Entry 4D7J (X-ray diffraction, 1.55 A resolution); this record covers chain A.

[Chain A]
Protein: Nitric oxide synthase oxygenase
Organism: Bacillus subtilis SUBSP. subtilis STR. 168
Notes: EC 1.14.13.165
Reference sequence: O34453 (NOSO_BACSU); numbering as in UniProt (aligned over 1-363)
Chain sequence (363 residues; each row starts with the number of its first residue):
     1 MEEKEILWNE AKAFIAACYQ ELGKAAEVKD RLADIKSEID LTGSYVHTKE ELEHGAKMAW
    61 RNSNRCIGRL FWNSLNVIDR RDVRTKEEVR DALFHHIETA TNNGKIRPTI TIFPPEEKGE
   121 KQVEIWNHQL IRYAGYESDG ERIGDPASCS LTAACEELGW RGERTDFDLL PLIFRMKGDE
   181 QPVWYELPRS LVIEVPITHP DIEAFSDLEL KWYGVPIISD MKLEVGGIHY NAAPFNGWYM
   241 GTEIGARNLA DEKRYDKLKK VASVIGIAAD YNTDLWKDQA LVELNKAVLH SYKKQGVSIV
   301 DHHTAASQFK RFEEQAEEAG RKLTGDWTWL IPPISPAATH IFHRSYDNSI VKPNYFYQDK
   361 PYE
Unresolved in the structure: 1
Differences from the reference sequence: engineered mutation Ala25 (Glu in O34453), Ala26 (Glu in O34453), Ala316 (Glu in O34453)
Bound ions: heme Fe near Cys66 (its only coordinating residue here)
Small-molecule neighbours:
  - 0GD (6-[4-({[2-(3-fluorophenyl)ethyl]amino}methyl)phenyl]-4-methylpyridin-2-amine): His128, Gln129, Pro216, Ile218, Phe235, Asn236, Gly237, Trp238, Tyr239, Met240, Glu243, Trp329, Tyr357
  - tetrahydrobiopterin (H4B): Arg247, Trp327, Thr328, Trp329, Phe342, His343, Arg344, Ser345
  - heme (HEM): Trp60, Ser63, Arg65, Cys66, Ile67, Gly68, Leu75, Pro108, Met221, Phe235, Asn236, Gly237, Trp238, Tyr239, Met240, Glu243, Val300, Trp329, Tyr355, Tyr357
  - N-propanol (POL): Ser263, Gly266, Ile267, Ala268
Reported in the primary citation:
  - binding site for 0GD: Ile218, Glu243
  - mutagenesis - I218V (5-6 fold): decreased binding to 0GD
  - conformationally variable residues (side-chain flip): Ile218

[Summary]
Ligands of chain A: heme, tetrahydrobiopterin, compound 0GD and N-propanol. From the paper: a binding site for
0GD at Ile218 and Glu243; I218V reduces binding to 0GD.
Chain A is Nitric oxide synthase oxygenase (Bacillus subtilis SUBSP. subtilis STR. 168); the structure,
Structure of Bacillus subtilis nitric oxide synthase in complex with
6-(4-(((3-Fluorophenethyl)amino)methyl)phenyl)-4-methylpyridin-2- amine, was determined by X-ray diffraction,
deposited together with 4D7H, 4D7I and 4D7O.
